6MWN - chains A and L of the 6 polymer chains in the assembly; structure by X-ray diffraction, 2.84 A resolution.

[Chain A]
Molecule: HAV dV RNA
Sequence (92 nucleotides; row label = number of the first residue in the row):
   593 XGCAAACAUC AUUUGGCCUU AAAUGGGAUU CUGUGAGAGG GGAUCCCUCC AUUGACAGCU
   653 GGACUGUUCU UUGGGGCCUU AUGUGGUGUU UG
Modified / non-standard residues: GTP (guanosine-5'-triphosphate) at position 593
Construct notes: insertion (593)
Reported in the primary citation:
  - conformationally variable residues: U659
  - contacts within the chain: C610-G667, U611-A615, U612-A614 (hydrogen bond), U612-A615 (hydrogen bond), U611-U612 (pi stacking), A613-A643, A613-A614 (pi stacking), A614-A615 (pi stacking), A614-G665, A615-G666
  - mutagenesis - G631C (58 +/- 12 nM): unchanged binding to Fab HAVx

[Chain L]
Molecule: Fab HAVx Light Chain
Organism: Homo sapiens
Notes: antibody fragment or engineered binder
Sequence (238 residues; numbered -22 to 215; the number before each row is that of its first residue; numbers below 1 keep their minus sign (Met-22 is residue -22)):
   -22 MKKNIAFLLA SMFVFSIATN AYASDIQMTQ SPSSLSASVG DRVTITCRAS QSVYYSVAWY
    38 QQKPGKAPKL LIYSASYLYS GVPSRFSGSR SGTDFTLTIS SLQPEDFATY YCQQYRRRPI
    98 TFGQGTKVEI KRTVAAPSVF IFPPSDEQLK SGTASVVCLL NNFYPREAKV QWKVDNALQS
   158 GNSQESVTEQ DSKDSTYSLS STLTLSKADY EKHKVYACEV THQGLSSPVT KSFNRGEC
Unresolved in the structure: -22 to 1, 215
Disulfide bonds: Cys24-Cys89, Cys135-Cys195

[How chain A and chain L interact]
Contacting residue pairs (17):
  U601(A) - Gln28(L)  phosphate contact
  C602(A) - Ser27(L)  phosphate contact
  C602(A) - Gln28(L)  phosphate contact
  C602(A) - Ser29(L)  hydrogen bond to the phosphate
  A603(A) - Ser29(L)  hydrogen bond to the phosphate
  A603(A) - Arg67(L)  salt bridge to the phosphate
  A603(A) - Gly69(L)  phosphate contact
  A603(A) - Thr70(L)  phosphate contact
  U604(A) - Tyr31(L)  phosphate contact
  U604(A) - Arg67(L)  salt bridge to the phosphate
  U604(A) - Arg93(L)  hydrogen bond to the base
  U605(A) - Tyr31(L)  hydrogen bond to the phosphate
  U605(A) - Arg93(L)  hydrogen bond to the base
  U674(A) - Arg93(L)  hydrogen bond to the base
  U674(A) - Arg94(L)  hydrogen bond to the sugar
  U674(A) - Arg95(L)  base contact
  G675(A) - Arg93(L)  hydrogen bond to the base
Also at the interface, not in a pair above, chain L (11 interface residues in all): Tyr32
Interface features reported in the paper:
  - interface residues, chain L: Arg67(L)

[In short]
The interface between chain A and chain L involves 7 residues on one side and 11 on the other, with 8 hydrogen
bonds and 2 salt bridges. Polar pairs include U604(A)-Arg93(L), U605(A)-Arg93(L) and U674(A)-Arg93(L). From
the paper: G631C of chain A leaves binding to Fab HAVx unchanged; the interface residue Arg67(L).
Chain A is HAV dV RNA and chain L is Fab HAVx Light Chain (Homo sapiens); the structure, Crystal structure of
hepatitis A virus IRES domain V in complex with Fab HAVx, was determined by X-ray diffraction.
